9GXA - chains C and J of the 10 polymer chains in the assembly; structure by electron microscopy, 4.01 A resolution (low resolution: residue-level contacts below are approximate; hydrogen-bond / salt-bridge calls are withheld).

# Chain C
Protein: Histone H3-like centromeric protein A
Organism: Homo sapiens
UniProt: P49450 (CENPA_HUMAN); residues 2-140 here = UniProt positions 2-140
Amino-acid sequence (139 residues; numbered 2 to 140; the number before each row is that of its first residue):
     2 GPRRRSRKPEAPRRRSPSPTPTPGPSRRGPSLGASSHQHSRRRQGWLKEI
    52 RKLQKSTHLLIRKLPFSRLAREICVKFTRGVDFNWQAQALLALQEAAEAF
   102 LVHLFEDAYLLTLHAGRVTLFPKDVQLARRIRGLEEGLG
Disordered / not traced: 2-57, 135-140
Swiss-Prot annotation at these positions:
  - region: Gln39 to Leu54 (Important for flexibility of DNA ends that protrude from nucleosomes)
  - modified residue: Gly2 (N,N,N-trimethylglycine), Ser7 (Phosphoserine), Ser17 (Phosphoserine), Ser19 (Phosphoserine), Ser27 (Phosphoserine), Ser68 (Phosphoserine)
Reported in the primary citation:
  - self-association interface (contacts with another copy of this molecule): His115, Arg118, Asp125

# Chain J
Molecule: 147 bp alpha-satellite DNA
Organism: Homo sapiens
Sequence (147 nucleotides; row label = number of the first residue in the row; numbers below 1 keep their minus sign (DA-73 is residue -73)):
   -73 ATCGAGGAAGTTCATATAAAAGGCAAACGGAAGCATTCTCAGAATATTCT
   -23 TTGTGATGATGGAGTTTCACTCACAGAGCTGAACATGCCTTTTGATGGAG
    27 CAGTTTCCAAATACACTTTTGGTAGAATCTGCAGGTGGATATTTGAT
Disordered / not traced: -73 to -63, 50-73

# Interface between chain C and chain J
Residue-residue contacts (15; chain C residue first):
  Arg63(C) - DT17(J)
  Arg72(C) - DA8(J)
  Asn85(C) - DG7(J)
  Asn85(C) - DA8(J)
  Trp86(C) - DG7(J)
  Trp86(C) - DA8(J)
  Gln87(C) - DG7(J)
  Ala88(C) - DG7(J)
  Arg118(C) - DA28(J)
  Arg118(C) - DG29(J)
  Val119(C) - DA28(J)
  Thr120(C) - DC27(J)
  Thr120(C) - DA28(J)
  Phe122(C) - DA28(J)
  Phe122(C) - DG29(J)
Other interface residues (no listed pair), chain C (11 interface residues in all): Phe84
Other interface residues (no listed pair), chain J (7 interface residues in all): DT16

# Overview
The interface between chain C and chain J involves 11 residues on one side and 7 on the other. The paper
reports a self-association interface involving His115(C), Arg118(C) and Asp125(C).
Here chain C is Histone H3-like centromeric protein A and chain J is 147 bp alpha-satellite DNA, both from
Homo sapiens. Entry 9GXA (CENP-A/H4 di-tetrasome assembled on alpha-satellite DNA) was determined by electron
microscopy.
